5N9B - chain A; structure by X-ray diffraction, 1.90 A resolution.

Chain A:
Name: Interleukin-17 receptor A
Organism: Homo sapiens
Notes: fragment: Extracellular domain, UNP rsidues 33-318
UniProtKB: Q96F46 (I17RA_HUMAN); residue numbers follow UniProt; this construct covers 33-318
Chain sequence (286 residues; numbered 33 to 318; the number before each row is that of its first residue):
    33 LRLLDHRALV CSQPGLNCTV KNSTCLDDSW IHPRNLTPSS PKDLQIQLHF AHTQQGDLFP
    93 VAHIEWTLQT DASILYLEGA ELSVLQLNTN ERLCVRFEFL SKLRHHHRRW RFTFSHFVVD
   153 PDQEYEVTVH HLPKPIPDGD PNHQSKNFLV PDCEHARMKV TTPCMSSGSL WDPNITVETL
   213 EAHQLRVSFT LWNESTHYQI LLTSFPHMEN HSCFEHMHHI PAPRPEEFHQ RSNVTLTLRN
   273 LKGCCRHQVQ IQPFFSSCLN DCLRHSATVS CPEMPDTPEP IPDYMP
Not modelled in the structure: 59-71, 133-139, 166-174, 306-318
Disulfides: Cys-43/Cys-50, Cys-57/Cys-126, Cys-185/Cys-196, Cys-245/Cys-276, Cys-277/Cys-303, Cys-290/Cys-294
Covalently attached groups: N-acetylglucosamine (NAG) linked to Asn-206, Asn-225, Asn-242, Asn-265
Swiss-Prot annotation at these positions:
  - glycosylation (N-linked (GlcNAc...) asparagine): Asn-49, Asn-54, Asn-67, Asn-206, Asn-225, Asn-242, Asn-265
What the authors report for this chain:
  - conformationally variable residues (loop rearrangement, order/disorder transition, side-chain flip): Leu-58 to Ile-63, Asp-59 to Pro-73, Thr-102 to Leu-109, Lys-166 to Asn-174
  - interface hot spots (mutagenesis) - A104E: decreased binding to chain C
  - mutagenesis - A104E: unchanged expression
  - mutagenesis - A104E: unchanged binding to biotinylated IL-17A
  - mutagenesis - A104E: unchanged binding to biotinylated IL-17F
  - mutagenesis - A104E (>5-fold): decreased signaling in response to IL-17A
  - mutagenesis - A104E (>6-fold): decreased signaling in response to IL-17F
  - mutagenesis - A104E: decreased signaling in response to IL-17 cytokines

In short:
N-acetylglucosamine is covalently linked to Asn-206, Asn-225, Asn-242 and Asn-265. The paper reports that
A104E reduces binding to chain C; conformational variability at Leu-58, Asp-59 and Thr-102 among others.
Chain A is Interleukin-17 receptor A (Homo sapiens); the structure, Crystal Structure of unliganded human
IL-17RA, was determined by X-ray diffraction together with 7ZAN from the same study.
